Entry 1Q1J (X-ray diffraction, 2.50 A resolution); this record covers chains L and H of the 6 polymer chains in the assembly.

[Chain L]
Protein: Fab 447-52D, light chain
From: Homo sapiens
Notes: antibody fragment or engineered binder
Sequence (215 residues; numbered 1 to 213 plus 6 insertion-coded residues; 4 numbers in that range are skipped by the numbering (no residue carries them; nothing is unmodelled there); the number before each row is that of its first residue; a row labelled like 27A-27B holds insertion residues (27A, then the next letters in order)):
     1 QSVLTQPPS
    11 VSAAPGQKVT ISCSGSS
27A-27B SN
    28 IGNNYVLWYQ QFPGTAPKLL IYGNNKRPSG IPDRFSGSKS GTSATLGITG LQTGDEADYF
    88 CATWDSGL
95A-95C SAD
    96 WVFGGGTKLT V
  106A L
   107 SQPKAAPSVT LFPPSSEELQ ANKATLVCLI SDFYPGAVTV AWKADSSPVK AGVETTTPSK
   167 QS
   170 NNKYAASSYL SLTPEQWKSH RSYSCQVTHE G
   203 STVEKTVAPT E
Disulfide bonds: Cys-23/Cys-88, Cys-134/Cys-194

[Chain H]
Protein: Fab 447-52D, heavy chain
From: Homo sapiens
Notes: antibody fragment or engineered binder
Sequence (231 residues; numbered 1 to 227 plus 18 insertion-coded residues; 14 numbers in that range are skipped by the numbering (no residue carries them; nothing is unmodelled there); the number before each row is that of its first residue; a row labelled like 52A-52C holds insertion residues (52A, then the next letters in order)):
     1 EVQLVESGGG LVKPGGSLRL TCVASGFTFS DVWLNWVRQA PGKGLEWVGR IK
52A-52C SRT
    53 DGGTTDYAAS VKGRFTISRD DSKNTLYLQM
82A-82C NSL
    83 KTEDTAVYSC TTDGFIMI
100A-100L RGVSEDYYYYYM
   101 DVWGKGTTVT VSSASTKGPS VFPLAPCSRS
   133 TSGGTAALGC LVKDYFPEPV TV
   156 SW
   162 NSGALTSG
   171 VHTFPAVLQS
   182 SGLYSLSSVV TVPSSSLGT
   203 Q
   205 TYTCNVNHKP SNTKVDKRV
   226 EL
Disulfide bonds: Cys-22/Cys-92, Cys-142/Cys-208

[Chain L / chain H interface]
Contacting residue pairs - 65 pairs, chain L then chain H:
  Gln-1(L) / Gly-42(H)
  Gln-1(L) / Lys-43(H)  hydrogen bond (side chain-backbone)
  Gln-1(L) / Gly-44(H)  hydrogen bond (backbone-backbone)
  Leu-34(L) / Tyr-100J(H)
  Leu-34(L) / Tyr-100K(H)  hydrophobic
  Tyr-36(L) / Tyr-100K(H)
  Tyr-36(L) / Met-100L(H)  hydrogen bond (side chain-backbone)
  Ala-43(L) / Trp-103(H)  hydrophobic
  Pro-44(L) / Trp-103(H)
  Leu-46(L) / Ile-98(H)  hydrophobic
  Leu-46(L) / Tyr-100K(H)  hydrophobic
  Tyr-49(L) / Ile-98(H)
  Tyr-49(L) / Ile-100(H)
  Tyr-49(L) / Tyr-100I(H)  hydrophobic
  Gly-50(L) / Tyr-100I(H)
  Lys-53(L) / Tyr-100I(H)
  Ser-95A(L) / Trp-47(H)
  Ser-95A(L) / Arg-50(H)  hydrogen bond (backbone-side chain)
  Ser-95A(L) / Asp-58(H)
  Ser-95A(L) / Tyr-59(H)
  Ala-95B(L) / Arg-50(H)  hydrogen bond (backbone-side chain)
  Asp-95C(L) / Trp-47(H)
  Asp-95C(L) / Ala-60(H)
  Trp-96(L) / Asn-35(H)
  Trp-96(L) / Trp-47(H)
  Trp-96(L) / Asp-95(H)  hydrogen bond
  Trp-96(L) / Tyr-100J(H)
  Trp-96(L) / Tyr-100K(H)  hydrophobic
  Trp-96(L) / Met-100L(H)
  Phe-98(L) / Leu-45(H)
  Phe-98(L) / Met-100L(H)  hydrophobic
  Phe-118(L) / Leu-124(H)
  Phe-118(L) / Ala-125(H)
  Phe-118(L) / Ala-139(H)
  Phe-118(L) / Val-190(H)  hydrophobic
  Pro-119(L) / Cys-127(H)
  Ser-121(L) / Phe-122(H)
  Ser-121(L) / Pro-123(H)
  Glu-123(L) / Phe-122(H)
  Glu-123(L) / Pro-123(H)
  Glu-123(L) / Lys-221(H)  salt bridge
  Glu-124(L) / Phe-122(H)
  Glu-124(L) / Lys-145(H)  salt bridge
  Lys-129(L) / Lys-145(H)
  Val-133(L) / Ser-188(H)
  Leu-135(L) / Phe-174(H)  hydrophobic
  Leu-135(L) / Val-190(H)  hydrophobic
  Ile-136(L) / Phe-174(H)
  Glu-160(L) / Val-177(H)
  Glu-160(L) / Leu-178(H)
  Glu-160(L) / Gln-179(H)
  Thr-162(L) / Pro-175(H)
  Thr-162(L) / Ala-176(H)
  Thr-162(L) / Val-177(H)
  Ser-165(L) / Pro-175(H)
  Gln-167(L) / His-172(H)  hydrogen bond
  Ala-175(L) / Phe-174(H)
  Ser-176(L) / Phe-174(H)
  Tyr-178(L) / Leu-143(H)  hydrophobic
  Tyr-178(L) / Val-177(H)  hydrophobic
  Tyr-178(L) / Ser-186(H)
  Tyr-178(L) / Leu-187(H)
  Tyr-178(L) / Ser-188(H)  hydrogen bond
  Glu-213(L) / Cys-127(H)
  Glu-213(L) / Arg-129(H)
Interface residues without a listed pair, chain L (39 interface residues in all): Pro-55, Phe-87, Thr-116, Thr-131, Ser-137, Ala-174, Val-209, Ala-210
Interface residues without a listed pair, chain H (43 interface residues in all): Ala-61, Pro-126, Ser-128, Asp-146

[Summary]
39 residues of chain L and 43 residues of chain H are in contact; the contacts include 8 hydrogen bonds and 2
salt bridges. Polar contacts include Glu-123(L)/Lys-221(H), Glu-124(L)/Lys-145(H) and Gln-1(L)/Lys-43(H).
Here chain L is Fab 447-52D, light chain and chain H is Fab 447-52D, heavy chain, both from Homo sapiens.
Entry 1Q1J (Crystal Structure Analysis of anti-HIV-1 Fab 447-52D in complex with V3 peptide) was determined by
X-ray diffraction.
